PDB entry 5UYU | X-ray diffraction, 1.90 A resolution | chain A

# Chain A
Protein: Beta-secretase 1
Organism: Homo sapiens
Notes: EC 3.4.23.46
Reference sequence: P56817 (BACE1_HUMAN); residues -18 to 392 here correspond to UniProt positions 43-453 (UniProt number = residue number + 61)
Amino-acid sequence (411 residues; row label = number of the first residue in the row; numbers below 1 keep their minus sign (Leu-18 is residue -18)):
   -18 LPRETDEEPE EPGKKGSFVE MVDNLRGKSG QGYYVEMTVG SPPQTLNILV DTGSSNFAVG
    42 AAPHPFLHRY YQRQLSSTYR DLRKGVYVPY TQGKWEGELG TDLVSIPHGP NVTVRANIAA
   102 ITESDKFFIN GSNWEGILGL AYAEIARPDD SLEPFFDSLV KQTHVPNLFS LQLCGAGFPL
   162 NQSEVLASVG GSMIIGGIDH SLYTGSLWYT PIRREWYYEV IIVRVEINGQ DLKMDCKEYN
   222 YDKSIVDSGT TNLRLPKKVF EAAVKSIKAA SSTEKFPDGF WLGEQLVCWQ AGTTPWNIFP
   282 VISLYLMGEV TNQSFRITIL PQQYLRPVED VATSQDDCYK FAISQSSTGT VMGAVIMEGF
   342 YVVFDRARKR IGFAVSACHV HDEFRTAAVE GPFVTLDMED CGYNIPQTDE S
Not modelled in the structure: -18 to -2, 158-167, 310-316, 386-392
Construct notes: engineered mutation Lys-5 (Arg56 in P56817), Lys-4 (Arg57 in P56817)
Curated features (UniProtKB/Swiss-Prot):
  - active site: Asp32, Asp228
  - modified residue (N6-acetyllysine): Lys65, Lys214, Lys218, Lys224, Lys238, Lys239, Lys246
  - glycosylation (N-linked (GlcNAc...) asparagine): Asn92, Asn111, Asn162, Asn293
Disulfides: Cys155-Cys359, Cys217-Cys382, Cys269-Cys319
Small-molecule neighbours: 8QV ((5S)-3-(3,6-dihydro-2H-pyran-4-yl)-7-[5-(prop-1-yn-1-yl)pyridin-3-yl]-5'H-spiro[1-benzopyrano[2,3-c]pyridine-5,4'-[1,3]oxazol]-2'-amine): Gly11, Gln12, Gly13, Tyr14, Leu30, Asp32, Gly34, Ser35, Val69, Tyr71, Trp76, Phe108, Ile110, Trp115, Ile118, Arg128, Tyr198, Asp228, Ser229, Gly230, Thr231, Thr232, Ala335
From the paper describing this entry:
  - binding site for 8QV: Asp32, Tyr71, Trp76, Arg128, Asp228, Ala335
  - catalytic residues: Asp32, Asp228 (citing earlier work)
  - specificity-determining residues: Ala335

# Overview
Bound to chain A: compound 8QV. From UniProt: active-site residues Asp32 and Asp228. The paper reports
catalytic residues Asp32 and Asp228; a binding site for 8QV at Asp32, Tyr71 and Trp76 among others.
Chain A is Beta-secretase 1 (Homo sapiens); the structure, Crystal structure of BACE1 in complex with
2-aminooxazoline-3-azaxanthene compound 12, was determined by X-ray diffraction, deposited together with 5UX4.
